Entry 7OIU (electron microscopy, 3.70 A resolution); this record covers chains D and E of the 6 polymer chains in the assembly.

[Chain D (and E)]
Name: TrwG protein
From: Escherichia coli
Notes: chain E of this document is another copy of the same molecule, construct and numbering; everything in this record applies to it too
UniProtKB: O50335 (O50335_ECOLX); numbering as in UniProt (aligned over 1-231)
Amino-acid sequence (231 residues; each row starts with the number of its first residue):
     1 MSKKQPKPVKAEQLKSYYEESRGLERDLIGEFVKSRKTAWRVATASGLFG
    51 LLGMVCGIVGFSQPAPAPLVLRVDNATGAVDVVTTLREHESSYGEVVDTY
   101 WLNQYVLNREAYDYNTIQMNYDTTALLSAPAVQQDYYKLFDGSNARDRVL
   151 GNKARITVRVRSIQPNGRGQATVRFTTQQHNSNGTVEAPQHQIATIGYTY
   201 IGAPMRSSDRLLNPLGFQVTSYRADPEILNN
Unresolved in the structure: 1-12, 63-231 (chain E: 1-11, 63-231)
Differences from the reference sequence: conflict Ala-188 (Arg in O50335)

[Interface between chain D and chain E]
Pairs across the interface (25; chain D residue first):
  Ile-29(D) with Phe-32(E), hydrophobic
  Phe-32(D) with Phe-32(E), hydrophobic; Val-33(E), hydrophobic; Arg-36(E)
  Val-33(D) with Phe-32(E), hydrophobic
  Ser-35(D) with Arg-36(E), hydrogen bond
  Arg-36(D) with Phe-32(E); Ser-35(E), hydrogen bond; Ala-39(E)
  Ala-39(D) with Trp-40(E); Ala-43(E)
  Ala-43(D) with Ala-43(E), hydrophobic
  Ser-46(D) with Ser-46(E); Gly-47(E)
  Phe-49(D) with Met-54(E)
  Gly-50(D) with Gly-50(E)
  Gly-53(D) with Gly-53(E); Met-54(E); Gly-57(E)
  Cys-56(D) with Gly-57(E); Phe-61(E)
  Gly-57(D) with Gly-57(E)
  Gly-60(D) with Gly-60(E); Phe-61(E)
  Phe-61(D) with Gly-60(E)
Also at the interface, not in a pair above, chain D (16 interface residues in all): Trp-40
Also at the interface, not in a pair above, chain E (17 interface residues in all): Ile-29, Val-42

[Overview]
The interface between chain D and chain E involves 16 residues on one side and 17 on the other; the contacts
include 2 hydrogen bonds. The hydrogen-bonded pair is Ser-35(D)/Arg-36(E).
Both chains are TrwG protein (Escherichia coli). Entry 7OIU (Inner Membrane Complex (IMC) protomer structure
(TrwM/VirB3, TrwK/VirB4, TrwG/VirB8tails) from the fully-assembled R388 type IV secretion ...) was determined
by electron microscopy together with 7O3J, 7O3T, 7O3V and 7O41 from the same study.
